PDB entry 4ISA | X-ray diffraction, 1.80 A resolution | chain A

== Chain A ==
Molecule: UDP-3-O-[3-hydroxymyristoyl] N-acetylglucosamine deacetylase
Source organism: Escherichia coli
Notes: EC 3.5.1.-
Reference sequence: D5CV28 (D5CV28_ECOKI); numbering as in UniProt (aligned over 1-300)
Chain sequence (300 residues; each row starts with the number of its first residue):
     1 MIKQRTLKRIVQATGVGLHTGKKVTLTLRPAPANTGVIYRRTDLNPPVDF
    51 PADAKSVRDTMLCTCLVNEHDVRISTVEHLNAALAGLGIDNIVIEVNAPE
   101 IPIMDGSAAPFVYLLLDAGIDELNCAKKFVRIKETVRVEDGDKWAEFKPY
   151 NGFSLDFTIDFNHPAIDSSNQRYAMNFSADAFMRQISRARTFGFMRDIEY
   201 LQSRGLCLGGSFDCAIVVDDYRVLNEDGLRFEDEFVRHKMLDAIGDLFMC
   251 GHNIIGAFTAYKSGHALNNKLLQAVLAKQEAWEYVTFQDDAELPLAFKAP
Bound ions: Zn2+: His79, His238, Asp242 (together with GVR)
Ligand contacts:
  - (4S,5S)-1,2-dithiane-4,5-diol (D1D): Ala109, Val112, Tyr113, Met183, Ser187, Arg188
  - GVR ((2R)-N-hydroxy-3-naphthalen-2-yl-2-[(naphthalen-2-ylsulfonyl)amino]propanamide), molecule 1: Leu18, Met61, Leu62, Cys63, Thr76, Glu78, His79, Ile103, Thr191, Phe192, Gly193, Phe194, Asp197, Ile198, Leu201, Cys207, Gly210, Ser211, Cys214, Ala215, His238, Asp242, His265
  - GVR, molecule 2: Tyr113, Leu116, Asp180, Met183, Arg184, Pro300
From the paper describing this entry:
  - catalytic residues: Glu78, His265 (citing earlier work)

== Summary ==
Bound to chain A: compound GVR and (4S,5S)-1,2-dithiane-4,5-diol. His79, His238 and Asp242 form the Zn2+ site.
The paper reports catalytic residues Glu78 and His265.
Chain A is UDP-3-O-[3-hydroxymyristoyl] N-acetylglucosamine deacetylase (Escherichia coli); the structure,
Crystal Structure of the Escherichia coli LpxC/BB-78485 complex, was determined by X-ray diffraction (same
publication as 4IS9 and 4MQY).
